Entry 7TLJ (electron microscopy, 2.91 A resolution); this record covers chains A and G of the 8 polymer chains in the assembly.

[Chain A]
Protein: Cytochrome b
Organism: Cereibacter sphaeroides
UniProt: Q02761 (CYB_CERSP); residues 1-445 here = UniProt positions 1-445
Chain sequence (445 residues; numbered 1 to 445; the number before each row is that of its first residue):
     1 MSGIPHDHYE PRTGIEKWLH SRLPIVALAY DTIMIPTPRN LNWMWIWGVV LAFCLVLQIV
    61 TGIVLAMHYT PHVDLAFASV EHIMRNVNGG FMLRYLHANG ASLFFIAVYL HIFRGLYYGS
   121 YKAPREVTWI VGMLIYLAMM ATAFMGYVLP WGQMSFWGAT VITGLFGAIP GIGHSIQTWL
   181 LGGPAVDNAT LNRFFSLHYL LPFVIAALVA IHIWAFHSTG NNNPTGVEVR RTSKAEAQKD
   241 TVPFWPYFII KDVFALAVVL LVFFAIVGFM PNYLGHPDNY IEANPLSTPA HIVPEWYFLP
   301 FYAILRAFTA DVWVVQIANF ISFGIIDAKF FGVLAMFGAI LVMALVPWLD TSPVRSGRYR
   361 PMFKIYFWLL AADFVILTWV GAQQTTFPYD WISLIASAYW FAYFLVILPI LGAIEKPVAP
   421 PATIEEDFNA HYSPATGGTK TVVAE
Unresolved in the structure: 1-2, 431-445
Ion coordination: heme Fe site 1: H97, H198; heme Fe site 2: H111, H212
Small-molecule neighbours:
  - heme (HEM), molecule 1: W45, G48, V49, L51, A52, F104, V108, H111, I112, R114, S120, Y121, R125, T128, W129, G132, M133, I135, Y136, M139, V209, H212, F216, T219, G220, N221, N222
  - heme (HEM), molecule 2: L55, Q58, I59, G62, I63, L65, A66, Y69, V80, R94, H97, A98, A101, F104, T142, A143, G146, Y147, L149, P150, F195, H198, Y199, P202, I205, N279, Y297
  - lauryl oleyl phosphatidyl ethanolamine (LOP; (1R)-2-{[(R)-(2-aminoethoxy)(hydroxy)phosphoryl]oxy}-1-[(dodecanoyloxy)methyl]ethyl (9Z)-octadec-9-enoate): N42, M44, I106, Y109, L110, F113, R114, Y117, Y118, P224, Y273, W296, R358, F367, W368, A371, F374, V375
  - PQU ((5S)-3-anilino-5-methyl-5-(6-phenoxypyridin-3-yl)-1,3-oxazolidine-2,4-dione): M140, A143, F144, Y147, V148, M154, S155, G158, A159, V161, I162, F166, I292, V293, P294, E295, Y297, F298, Y302, M336, F337
UniProt features mapped onto this chain:
  - binding site (heme b): H97, H111, H198, H212

[Chain G]
Protein: Ubiquinol-cytochrome c reductase iron-sulfur subunit
Organism: Cereibacter sphaeroides
Notes: EC 7.1.1.8
UniProt: Q02762 (UCRI_CERSP); numbering as in UniProt (aligned over 1-187)
Chain sequence (187 residues; row label = number of the first residue in the row):
     1 MSNAEDHAGT RRDFLYYATA GAGAVATGAA VWPLINQMNP SADVQALASI FVDVSSVEPG
    61 VQLTVKFLGK PIFIRRRTEA DIELGRSVQL GQLVDTNARN ANIDAGAEAT DQNRTLDEAG
   121 EWLVMWGVCT HLGCVPIGGV SGDFGGWFCP CHGSHYDSAG RIRKGPAPEN LPIPLAKFID
   181 ETTIQLG
Unresolved in the structure: 1-8
Disulfides: C134-C151
Ion coordination: 2Fe-2S cluster Fe: C129, H131, C149, H152
Small-molecule neighbours: 2Fe-2S cluster (FES): C129, H131, L132, G133, C134, C149, C151, H152, G153, S154, P166
UniProt features mapped onto this chain:
  - binding site ([2Fe-2S] cluster): C129, H131, C149, H152

[How chain A and chain G interact]
Residue-residue contacts - 37 pairs, chain A then chain G:
  W157(A) with G133(G); V135(G), hydrophobic
  T160(A) with L132(G); G133(G)
  V161(A) with L132(G), hydrophobic
  G164(A) with L132(G)
  L165(A) with L132(G)
  T178(A) with P40(G)
  W179(A) with I35(G), hydrogen bond (side chain-backbone); M38(G); N39(G)
  G182(A) with M38(G); P40(G); V44(G)
  G183(A) with P40(G); V44(G)
  P184(A) with V44(G); L68(G); K70(G)
  A185(A) with K70(G)
  R193(A) with M38(G), hydrogen bond (side chain-backbone)
  P285(A) with K66(G); G69(G); P71(G); V135(G)
  L286(A) with K66(G); P71(G), hydrophobic; V135(G)
  T288(A) with V135(G), hydrogen bond (side chain-backbone); C151(G)
  A290(A) with P150(G)
  I292(A) with C151(G), hydrophobic
  Y302(A) with H152(G), hydrogen bond
  R306(A) with H152(G)
  K329(A) with T130(G), hydrogen bond (side chain-backbone); H131(G), hydrogen bond (side chain-backbone)
  Q384(A) with P150(G)
Other interface residues (no listed pair), chain A (26 interface residues in all): D187, S287, P289, D327, T385
Other interface residues (no listed pair), chain G (22 interface residues in all): T64, V65, C134, P168

[In short]
26 residues of chain A and 22 residues of chain G are in contact; the contacts include 6 hydrogen bonds. Polar
pairs include W179(A)-I35(G), R193(A)-M38(G) and T288(A)-V135(G). Ligands of chain A: heme, compound PQU and
lauryl oleyl phosphatidyl ethanolamine. Chain G binds 2Fe-2S cluster.
Here chain A is Cytochrome b and chain G is Ubiquinol-cytochrome c reductase iron-sulfur subunit, both from
Cereibacter sphaeroides. Entry 7TLJ (Rhodobacter sphaeroides Mitochondrial respiratory chain complex) was
determined by electron microscopy.
